Entry 8CWU (X-ray diffraction, 1.71 A resolution); this record covers chains A and B.

Chain A:
Protein: Spike protein S1
From: Severe acute respiratory syndrome coronavirus 2
Notes: fragment: Receptor binding domain
Reference sequence: P0DTC2 (SPIKE_SARS2); residue numbers follow UniProt; this construct covers 333-530
Amino-acid sequence (205 residues; each row starts with the number of its first residue):
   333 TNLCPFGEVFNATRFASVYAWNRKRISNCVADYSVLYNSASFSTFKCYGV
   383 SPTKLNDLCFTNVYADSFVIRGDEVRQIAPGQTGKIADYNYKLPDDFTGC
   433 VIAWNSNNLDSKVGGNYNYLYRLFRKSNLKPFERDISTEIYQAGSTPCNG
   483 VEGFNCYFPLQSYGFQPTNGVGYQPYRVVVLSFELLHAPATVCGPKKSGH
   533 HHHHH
Unresolved in the structure: 333, 529-537
Sequence notes: expression tag (531-537)
Disulfide bonds: Cys336-Cys361, Cys379-Cys432, Cys391-Cys525, Cys480-Cys488
Covalently attached groups: N-acetylglucosamine (NAG) linked to Asn343
Swiss-Prot annotation at these positions:
  - region: Arg403 to Asp405 (Integrin-binding motif), Asn448 to Phe456 (Immunodominant HLA epitope recognized by the CD8+)
  - glycosylation: Asn343 (N-linked (GlcNAc...) (complex) asparagine)
  - natural variant: Gly339 (G339D: In strain: Omicron/BA.1, Omicron/BA.2 and 4 more; G339H: In strain: Omicron/BA.2.75, Omicron/XBB.1.5 and 1 more), Arg346 (R346K: In strain: Mu/B.1.621; R346T: In strain: Omicron/BQ.1.1, Omicron/XBB.1.5 and 1 more), Leu368 (L368I: In strain: Omicron/XBB.1.5, Omicron/EG.5.1), Ser371 (S371F: In strain: Omicron/BA.2, Omicron/BA.2.12.1 and 6 more; S371L: In strain: Omicron/BA.1), Ser373 (S373P: In strain: Omicron/BA.1, Omicron/BA.2 and 7 more), Ser375 (S375F: In strain: Omicron/BA.1, Omicron/BA.2 and 7 more), Thr376 (T376A: In strain: Omicron/BA.2, Omicron/BA.2.12.1 and 5 more), Asp405 (D405N: In strain: Omicron/BA.2, Omicron/BA.2.12.1 and 6 more), Arg408 (R408S: In strain: Omicron/BA.2, Omicron/BA.2.12.1 and 6 more), Lys417 (K417N: In strain: Beta/B.1.351, Omicron/BA.1 and 8 more; K417T: In strain: Gamma/P.1), Asn440 (N440K: In strain: Omicron/BA.1, Omicron/BA.2 and 7 more), Lys444 (K444T: In strain: Omicron/BQ.1.1), 16 further natural variant entries in UniProt
  - mutagenesis: Asn343 (N343Q: Reduced viral infectivity), Leu452 (L452R: Increased resistance to neutralizing antibodies. Decreases HLA binding to NF9 epitope. Increased binding affinity to human ACE2), Tyr453 (Y453F: Decreased HLA binding to NF9 epitope. Increased binding affinity to human ACE2), Ala475 (A475V: Increased resistance to neutralizing antibodies), Val483 (V483A: Increased resistance to neutralizing antibodies), Glu484 (E484D: Increased replication in human TMEM106B overexpressing cells), Phe490 (F490L: Increased resistance to neutralizing antibodies and human covalescent sera neutralization), Gln493 (Q493N: Reduced host ACE2-binding affinity in vitro; Q493Y: Reduced host ACE2-binding affinity in vitro), Asn501 (N501T: Reduced host ACE2-binding affinity in vitro; N501Y: Increased binding affinity to human ACE2), His519 (H519P: Increased resistance to human covalescent sera neutralization)
From the paper describing this entry:
  - post-translational modification sites: Asn343
  - specificity-determining residues: Lys378, His519 (proposed by the authors, not directly observed)
  - specificity-determining residues: Ala372 (by similarity / conservation)

Chain B:
Protein: Vhh 1-21
From: Lama glama
Notes: antibody fragment or engineered binder
Amino-acid sequence (151 residues; each row starts with the number of its first residue; a row labelled like 82A-82C holds insertion residues (82A, then the next letters in order); numbers below 1 keep their minus sign (Met-15 is residue -15)):
   -15 MASMTGGQQMGRDPNSHVQLVESGGGLVQAGGSLRLSCAAPGRTFSTSAM
    35 GWFRQAPGKEREFVAAID
   52A W
    53 SNTNIHYADTVKGRFTISTDTAKNTVYLQM
82A-82C NNL
    83 KPEDTAVYYCAQGGWGLT
100A-100E QPISV
   101 DYWGKGTQVTVSSKLAAALEHHHHHH
Unresolved in the structure: -15 to -7, 114-126
Disulfide bonds: Cys22-Cys92

Interface between chain A and chain B:
Residue-residue contacts - 33 pairs, chain A then chain B:
  Tyr369(A) with Leu99(B), hydrophobic
  Phe377(A) with Gly98(B); Leu99(B), hydrogen bond (backbone-backbone)
  Lys378(A) with Trp97(B); Ser100D(B); Asp101(B), salt bridge
  Cys379(A) with Gly96(B); Trp97(B), hydrogen bond (backbone-backbone)
  Tyr380(A) with Thr31(B); Ser32(B); Gly95(B); Gly96(B); Asp101(B), hydrogen bond
  Gly381(A) with Thr31(B), hydrogen bond (backbone-backbone)
  Val382(A) with Trp97(B)
  Ser383(A) with Asn56(B)
  Pro384(A) with Trp97(B); Gly98(B); Leu99(B), hydrophobic
  Arg408(A) with Asp-3(B), salt bridge
  Ala411(A) with Asp101(B)
  Pro412(A) with Phe29(B), hydrophobic; Tyr102(B), hydrogen bond (backbone-side chain)
  Gly413(A) with Phe29(B); Tyr102(B)
  Gln414(A) with Tyr102(B), hydrogen bond (backbone-side chain)
  Asp427(A) with Thr28(B); Phe29(B)
  Asp428(A) with Thr28(B); Ser30(B); Thr31(B)
  Phe429(A) with Thr31(B), hydrogen bond (backbone-side chain)
  Thr430(A) with Thr31(B)
Other interface residues (no listed pair), chain A (19 interface residues in all): Ser371
Other interface residues (no listed pair), chain B (16 interface residues in all): His1
From the paper, about this interface:
  - epitope / paratope residues, chain A: Phe377(A), Lys378(A), Tyr380(A), Pro412(A), Asp427(A)

Overview:
The interface between chain A and chain B involves 19 residues on one side and 16 on the other, with 7
hydrogen bonds and 2 salt bridges. Polar pairs include Lys378(A)-Asp101(B), Arg408(A)-Asp-3(B) and
Tyr380(A)-Asp101(B). N-acetylglucosamine is covalently linked to Asn343(A). From the paper: epitope/paratope
residues Phe377(A), Lys378(A) and Tyr380(A) among others; specificity determinants Lys378(A), His519(A) and
Ala372(A).
Here chain A is Spike protein S1 (Severe acute respiratory syndrome coronavirus 2) and chain B is Vhh 1-21
(Lama glama). Entry 8CWU (Crystal structure of SARS-CoV-2 spike protein receptor-binding domain in complex
with a cross-neutralizing nanobody 1-21) was determined by X-ray diffraction (same publication as 8CWV, 8CXN,
8CXQ, 8CY6, 8CY7, 8CY9 and 5 further entries).
